Entry 3CFB (X-ray diffraction, 1.60 A resolution); this record covers chains A and B.

Chain A:
Protein: Blue fluorescent antibody EP2-19G2-kappa light chain
From: Mus musculus
Notes: fragment: fab; antibody fragment or engineered binder
Chain sequence (219 residues; numbered 1 to 214 plus 5 insertion-coded residues; the number before each row is that of its first residue; a row labelled like 27A-27E holds insertion residues (27A, then the next letters in order)):
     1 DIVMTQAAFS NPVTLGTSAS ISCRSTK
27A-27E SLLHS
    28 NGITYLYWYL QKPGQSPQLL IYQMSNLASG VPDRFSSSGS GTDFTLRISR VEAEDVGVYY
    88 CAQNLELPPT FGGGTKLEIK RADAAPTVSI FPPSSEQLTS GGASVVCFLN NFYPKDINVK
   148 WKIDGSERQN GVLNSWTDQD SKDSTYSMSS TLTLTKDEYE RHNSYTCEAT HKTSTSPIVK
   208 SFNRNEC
Disordered / not traced: 214
Cystine bridges: Cys-23/Cys-88, Cys-134/Cys-194
Residues lining bound ligands: 4-(4-styryl-phenylcarbamoyl)-butyric acid (SPB): Tyr-34, Tyr-36, Pro-44, Gln-90, Asn-91, Leu-92, Glu-93, Leu-94, Pro-96, Phe-98

Chain B:
Protein: Blue fluorescent antibody EP2-19G2-IGG2B heavy chain
From: Mus musculus
Notes: fragment: fab; antibody fragment or engineered binder
Chain sequence (213 residues; each row starts with the number of its first residue; note: 17 numbers in that range are skipped by the numbering (no residue carries them; nothing is unmodelled there); a row labelled like 82A-82C holds insertion residues (82A, then the next letters in order)):
     1 EVKLVESGGG LVKPGGSLKL SCTASGITFS RYIMSWVRQI PEKRLEWVAS ISSGGITYYP
    61 DSVKGRFTIS RDNVRNILYL QM
82A-82C SSL
    83 RSEDTALYYC ARGQGR
   101 PYWGQGTLVT VSSAKTTPPS VYPLAPGCGD
   133 TTGSSVTLGC LVKGYFPESV TV
   156 TW
   162 NSGSLSSS
   171 VHTFPALLQS
   183 GLYTMSSSVT VPSS
   198 TWP
   202 SETVT
   208 CSVAHPASST TVDKKL
   226 EP
Cystine bridges: Cys-22/Cys-92, Cys-142/Cys-208
Residues lining bound ligands: 4-(4-styryl-phenylcarbamoyl)-butyric acid (SPB): Ile-33, Ser-35, Val-37, Leu-45, Tyr-91, Ala-93, Gly-95, Gln-96, Trp-103

How chain A and chain B interact:
Contacting residue pairs (76; chain A residue first):
  Tyr-34(A) with Pro-101(B), hydrophobic
  Tyr-36(A) with Leu-45(B); Trp-103(B), hydrophobic
  Gln-38(A) with Gln-39(B)
  Ser-43(A) with Tyr-91(B); Gly-104(B); Gln-105(B), hydrogen bond
  Pro-44(A) with Tyr-91(B); Trp-103(B), hydrogen bond (backbone-side chain)
  Leu-46(A) with Arg-98(B); Pro-101(B); Trp-103(B)
  Tyr-49(A) with Gly-97(B); Arg-98(B); Pro-101(B)
  Gln-50(A) with Gly-97(B)
  Ser-56(A) with Arg-98(B), hydrogen bond
  Tyr-87(A) with Arg-44(B)
  Asn-91(A) with Gly-95(B), hydrogen bond (side chain-backbone); Gln-96(B); Gly-97(B), hydrogen bond (side chain-backbone); Pro-101(B)
  Leu-94(A) with Ser-50(B); Tyr-58(B), hydrophobic
  Pro-95(A) with Trp-47(B), hydrophobic
  Pro-96(A) with Trp-47(B)
  Phe-98(A) with Arg-44(B), hydrogen bond (backbone-side chain); Leu-45(B)
  Gly-99(A) with Arg-44(B)
  Gly-100(A) with Arg-44(B)
  Ser-116(A) with Thr-139(B)
  Ile-117(A) with Cys-128(B), hydrophobic
  Phe-118(A) with Leu-124(B); Ala-125(B); Pro-126(B); Thr-139(B)
  Ser-121(A) with Tyr-122(B); Pro-123(B)
  Glu-123(A) with Val-121(B); Tyr-122(B); Pro-123(B); Lys-221(B), salt bridge
  Gln-124(A) with Tyr-122(B)
  Ser-127(A) with Tyr-122(B)
  Ser-131(A) with Leu-143(B); Lys-145(B)
  Phe-135(A) with Leu-124(B), hydrophobic; Thr-139(B); Phe-174(B), hydrophobic; Ser-188(B); Ser-189(B); Ser-190(B)
  Asn-137(A) with His-172(B); Phe-174(B); Ser-190(B), hydrogen bond
  Asn-138(A) with Ser-169(B); His-172(B), hydrogen bond
  Leu-160(A) with Leu-177(B), hydrophobic; Gln-179(B)
  Asn-161(A) with Leu-177(B)
  Ser-162(A) with Phe-174(B); Pro-175(B), hydrogen bond (side chain-backbone)
  Trp-163(A) with Pro-175(B)
  Thr-164(A) with Thr-173(B); Phe-174(B)
  Asp-167(A) with His-172(B), salt bridge
  Lys-169(A) with Ser-167(B), hydrogen bond (side chain-backbone)
  Ser-174(A) with His-172(B), hydrogen bond; Phe-174(B)
  Met-175(A) with Phe-174(B)
  Ser-176(A) with Phe-174(B); Ser-188(B), hydrogen bond
  Ser-208(A) with Cys-128(B)
  Phe-209(A) with Cys-128(B), hydrophobic
  Glu-213(A) with Cys-128(B); Gly-129(B), hydrogen bond (side chain-backbone)
Also at the interface, not in a pair above, chain A (46 interface residues in all): Met-4, Gln-45, Ala-55, Pro-119, Val-133
Also at the interface, not in a pair above, chain B (42 interface residues in all): Ile-33, Val-37, Leu-140, Gly-141

Summary:
46 residues of chain A face 42 of chain B across their interface; the contacts include 13 hydrogen bonds and 2
salt bridges. Polar pairs include Glu-123(A)/Lys-221(B), Asp-167(A)/His-172(B) and Ser-43(A)/Gln-105(B).
4-(4-styryl-phenylcarbamoyl)-butyric acid is bound between chain A and chain B.
Chain A is Blue fluorescent antibody EP2-19G2-kappa light chain and chain B is Blue fluorescent antibody
EP2-19G2-IGG2B heavy chain, both from Mus musculus; the structure, High-resolution structure of blue
fluorescent antibody EP2-19G2 in complex with stilbene hapten at 100K, was determined by X-ray diffraction,
deposited together with 3CFC, 3CFD and 3CFE.
